Entry 8XKS (electron microscopy, 3.20 A resolution); this record covers chains D and G of the 20 polymer chains in the assembly.

# Chain D
Name: AAA+ ATPase domain-containing protein
From: Chlamydomonas reinhardtii
Reference sequence: A0A2K3DZD9 (A0A2K3DZD9_CHLRE); residues -4 to 1173 here correspond to UniProt positions 1-1178 (UniProt number = residue number + 5)
Chain sequence (1178 residues; numbered -4 to 1173; the number before each row is that of its first residue; numbers below 1 keep their minus sign (Met-4 is residue -4)):
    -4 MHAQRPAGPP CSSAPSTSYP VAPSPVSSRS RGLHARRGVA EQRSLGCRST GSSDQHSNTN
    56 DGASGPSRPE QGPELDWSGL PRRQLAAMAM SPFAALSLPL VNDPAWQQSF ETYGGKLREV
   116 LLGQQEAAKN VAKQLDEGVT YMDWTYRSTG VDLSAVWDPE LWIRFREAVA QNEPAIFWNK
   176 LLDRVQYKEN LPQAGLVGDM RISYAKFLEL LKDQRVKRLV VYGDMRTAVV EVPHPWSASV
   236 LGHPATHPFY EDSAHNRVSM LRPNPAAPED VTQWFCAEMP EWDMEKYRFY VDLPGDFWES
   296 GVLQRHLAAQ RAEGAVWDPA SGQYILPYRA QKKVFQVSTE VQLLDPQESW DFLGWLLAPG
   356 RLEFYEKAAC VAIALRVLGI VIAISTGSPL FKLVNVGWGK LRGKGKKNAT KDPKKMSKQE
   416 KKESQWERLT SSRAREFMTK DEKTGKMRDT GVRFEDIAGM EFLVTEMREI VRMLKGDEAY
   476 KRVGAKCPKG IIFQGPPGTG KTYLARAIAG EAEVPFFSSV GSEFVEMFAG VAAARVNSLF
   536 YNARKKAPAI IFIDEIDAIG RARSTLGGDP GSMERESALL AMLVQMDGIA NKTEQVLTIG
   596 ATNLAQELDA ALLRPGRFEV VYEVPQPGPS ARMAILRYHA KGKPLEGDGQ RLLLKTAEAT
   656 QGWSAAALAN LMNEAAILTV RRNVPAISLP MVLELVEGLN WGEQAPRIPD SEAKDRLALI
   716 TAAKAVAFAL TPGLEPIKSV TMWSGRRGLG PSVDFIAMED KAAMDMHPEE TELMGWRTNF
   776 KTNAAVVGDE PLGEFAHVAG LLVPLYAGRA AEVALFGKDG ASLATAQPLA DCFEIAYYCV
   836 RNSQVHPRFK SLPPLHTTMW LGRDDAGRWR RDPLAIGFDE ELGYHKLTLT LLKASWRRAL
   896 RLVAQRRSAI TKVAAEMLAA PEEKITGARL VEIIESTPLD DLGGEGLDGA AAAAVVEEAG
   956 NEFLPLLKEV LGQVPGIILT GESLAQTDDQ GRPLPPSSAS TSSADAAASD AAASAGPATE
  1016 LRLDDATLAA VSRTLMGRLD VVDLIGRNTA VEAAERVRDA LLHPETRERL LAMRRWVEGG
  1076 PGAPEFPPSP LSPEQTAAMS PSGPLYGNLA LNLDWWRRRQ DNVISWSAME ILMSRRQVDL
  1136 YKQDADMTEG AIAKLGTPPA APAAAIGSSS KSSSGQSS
Not modelled in the structure: -4 to 113, 380-414, 979-1012, 1154-1173

# Chain G
Name: AAA+ ATPase domain-containing protein
From: Chlamydomonas reinhardtii
Reference sequence: A0A2K3DLF7 (A0A2K3DLF7_CHLRE); residue numbers follow UniProt; this construct covers 1-1058
Chain sequence (1058 residues; numbered 1 to 1058; the number before each row is that of its first residue):
     1 MQRRWSRAAN VRTLATSRGE QPQDSGPSTS GRAELPLDSG IGKLISTTAK AIGLVGLMAV
    61 AVLSGPTRAA HARDRLSAQP AAEALIHHQQ PYQQPHHHQQ QHRSAGAVAN PVLSDLAAAP
   121 ATLEPATLEP ATSTTSALTP VEAAYSAYLR RIAEAYLAEH PQMAAPEHAA HVARVVRSRA
   181 LGTPLSFDEL MRSAVPAPGE VPNRNSRGQV AEQVRAILDQ YDREDFDLGI KQFMLEAKVK
   241 AKLEAASRGT SRDRAAPKDY EEALAAELFA AEEGAAPKEK AKTEDMVDDA FTTEVVEEAM
   301 ALFGDANSVK TAWRTQEVLR ELSYTQLWAL VGEGHVARVR FYGPEKNKVM ATTRASAPGG
   361 ERLCKVVLPP DPELLDHLVS NGVVVDTGVT EDDRLRASLL VQMLRYTVPF MVISGLFWMI
   421 HTWILDPLPN KFRRQEFIRY RREMLHVASK LNFRTPAREV RIDTGSPDFI KWDDINGIDE
   481 VKKEINEIIE YLRNPALLRS RGVARIGGVL LAGAPGTGKT LLAKAIAAEG GVRMFTCSGT
   541 DFYDVYSGVG ARRVRETFDR LRNAAPAILF IDEFDAMGAA RGAQASGDES ASIINELLVQ
   601 MDGFEDNRGI VVLGATNRPG AIDSALIRPG RFDRIIYMPL PDALGRAKIM QVHARNKAVD
   661 PNINWYEVAR AMAGFTGADV MGLMARAARM AARQGRHAIT EDDIYAAMEN KTMEATLEAS
   721 TAGDGGGLVG GEGVEGSPDP IPPQLRRAVS VYEAGKALLA YITPDYEEIA RVSVCPLNVL
   781 TGFTLFVEDE DKNVNAILTR SELEGRMVVH LAGRCAEKLV MGEGQMTGMG SPDLFHANLI
   841 AREMIMSMGM GRRTGPIDLL RVAATSEAAS GADTLRAGPA AADGDPFYYH TTDMSTEQAR
   901 VALAEVVELL DAAEAKAMYG LAINWRALQA LTQALLDRGT ITGKEVAHIL ESNGVIHFPD
   961 PYTTGFGWDP DGSLRYPFKP DTPPEGGSGG GGAAAEGSAP QTPDLSGARG KTWFAGTAYD
  1021 APRNADGTFK HGWHWNMPFS VKTELPDWYK KEVERYSY
Not modelled in the structure: 1-141, 223-280, 458-469, 641-737, 867-882, 972-1031

# Chain D / chain G interface
Residue-residue contacts (313):
  Glu132(D) - Arg340(G)  salt bridge
  Tyr136(D) - Arg340(G)
  Tyr136(D) - Tyr342(G)  hydrophobic
  Tyr136(D) - Met350(G)
  Asp138(D) - Arg340(G)
  Asp138(D) - Val389(G)
  Tyr141(D) - Glu391(G)
  Tyr141(D) - Asp393(G)  hydrogen bond
  Tyr141(D) - Arg396(G)
  Tyr141(D) - Ala397(G)  hydrophobic
  Gly145(D) - Leu400(G)
  Val146(D) - Leu404(G)  hydrophobic
  Asp147(D) - Ala397(G)
  Asp147(D) - Val401(G)
  Ala150(D) - Val401(G)  hydrophobic
  Val151(D) - Val401(G)  hydrophobic
  Val151(D) - Arg405(G)
  Pro154(D) - Tyr342(G)  hydrophobic
  Glu155(D) - Glu321(G)
  Glu155(D) - Met350(G)
  Glu155(D) - Lys365(G)
  Ile158(D) - Met350(G)  hydrophobic
  Ile158(D) - Leu363(G)  hydrophobic
  Arg159(D) - Leu363(G)  hydrogen bond (side chain-backbone)
  Lys175(D) - Glu321(G)  salt bridge
  Asp178(D) - Arg314(G)  salt bridge
  Glu184(D) - Trp313(G)
  Asn185(D) - Trp313(G)  hydrogen bond (backbone-side chain)
  Asn185(D) - Arg314(G)
  Leu186(D) - Trp313(G)  hydrogen bond (backbone-side chain)
  Pro187(D) - Trp313(G)
  Gln188(D) - Trp313(G)
  Ala189(D) - Thr311(G)
  Ala189(D) - Ala312(G)
  Ala189(D) - Trp313(G)  hydrophobic
  Gly190(D) - Thr311(G)
  Arg213(D) - Val318(G)
  Arg213(D) - Leu319(G)
  Met220(D) - Pro370(G)
  His242(D) - Gly304(G)  hydrogen bond (side chain-backbone)
  His242(D) - Asp305(G)  salt bridge
  His242(D) - Ser308(G)  hydrogen bond
  Phe244(D) - Asp305(G)
  Phe244(D) - Ser308(G)
  Pro260(D) - Tyr148(G)
  Pro260(D) - Arg151(G)  hydrogen bond (backbone-side chain)
  Pro260(D) - Ile152(G)  hydrophobic
  Ala261(D) - Tyr148(G)
  Pro263(D) - Arg151(G)
  Glu276(D) - Leu319(G)
  Trp277(D) - Val201(G)  hydrophobic
  Trp277(D) - Pro202(G)
  Trp277(D) - Arg204(G)  hydrogen bond (backbone-side chain)
  Trp277(D) - Thr315(G)
  Trp277(D) - Leu319(G)  hydrophobic
  Asp278(D) - Arg204(G)  salt bridge
  Met279(D) - Val309(G)
  Glu280(D) - Val309(G)
  Glu280(D) - Thr311(G)  hydrogen bond
  Lys281(D) - Thr311(G)
  Arg283(D) - Thr311(G)  hydrogen bond (side chain-backbone)
  Arg283(D) - Trp313(G)
  Trp293(D) - Pro369(G)  hydrophobic
  Trp293(D) - Pro370(G)
  Gln299(D) - Asp371(G)
  Gln299(D) - Pro372(G)
  Gln299(D) - Glu373(G)  hydrogen bond
  Leu302(D) - Tyr324(G)  hydrophobic
  Leu302(D) - Thr325(G)
  Arg306(D) - Trp328(G)
  Arg306(D) - Asp371(G)  salt bridge
  Arg306(D) - Glu373(G)  salt bridge
  Ala310(D) - Leu190(G)  hydrophobic
  Asp313(D) - Arg177(G)  salt bridge
  Asp313(D) - Leu181(G)
  Ala315(D) - Arg177(G)
  Ser316(D) - Arg174(G)
  Ser316(D) - Arg177(G)
  Ser316(D) - Ser178(G)  hydrogen bond
  Gln318(D) - Ser178(G)  hydrogen bond
  Tyr319(D) - Pro184(G)
  Tyr319(D) - Leu185(G)  hydrogen bond (backbone-backbone)
  Tyr319(D) - Leu190(G)  hydrophobic
  Ile320(D) - Ser178(G)
  Ile320(D) - Leu181(G)  hydrophobic
  Ile320(D) - Gly182(G)
  Ile320(D) - Thr183(G)
  Ile320(D) - Pro184(G)  hydrophobic
  Leu321(D) - Gly182(G)
  Leu321(D) - Thr183(G)  hydrogen bond (backbone-backbone)
  Leu321(D) - Leu185(G)  hydrophobic
  Pro322(D) - Leu181(G)
  Tyr323(D) - Tyr148(G)
  Tyr323(D) - Arg179(G)  hydrogen bond (side chain-backbone)
  Tyr323(D) - Ala180(G)
  Tyr323(D) - Leu181(G)  hydrogen bond (backbone-backbone)
  Tyr323(D) - Gly182(G)
  Gln326(D) - Thr183(G)  hydrogen bond
  Thr334(D) - Thr325(G)
  Glu335(D) - Ser323(G)  hydrogen bond
  Glu335(D) - Thr325(G)  hydrogen bond
  Glu335(D) - Gln326(G)
  Val336(D) - Ser323(G)  hydrogen bond (backbone-side chain)
  Val336(D) - Tyr324(G)  hydrogen bond (backbone-backbone)
  Val336(D) - Thr325(G)
  Gln337(D) - Ser323(G)
  Leu338(D) - Val367(G)
  Leu338(D) - Leu368(G)
  Leu338(D) - Pro369(G)
  Asp340(D) - Lys348(G)  salt bridge
  Asp340(D) - Lys365(G)  salt bridge
  Asp340(D) - Val367(G)
  Gln342(D) - Lys348(G)
  Glu343(D) - Lys365(G)  salt bridge
  Phe347(D) - Pro409(G)  hydrophobic
  Leu351(D) - Val412(G)  hydrophobic
  Leu351(D) - Leu416(G)  hydrophobic
  Phe359(D) - Phe417(G)  hydrophobic
  Tyr360(D) - Leu416(G)
  Tyr360(D) - Phe417(G)  hydrophobic
  Ala363(D) - Ile420(G)  hydrophobic
  Ala367(D) - Ile420(G)
  Ala367(D) - Ile424(G)  hydrophobic
  Ala367(D) - Leu425(G)  hydrophobic
  Ile368(D) - Ile424(G)  hydrophobic
  Leu370(D) - Leu425(G)  hydrophobic
  Arg371(D) - Trp423(G)  hydrogen bond (side chain-backbone)
  Arg371(D) - Ile424(G)  hydrogen bond (side chain-backbone)
  Arg371(D) - Pro427(G)
  Arg558(D) - Ala583(G)
  Ser559(D) - Ala583(G)
  Thr560(D) - Gly582(G)
  Thr560(D) - Ala583(G)
  Leu561(D) - Gly582(G)
  Leu561(D) - Ala583(G)
  Gly562(D) - Gly582(G)  hydrogen bond (backbone-backbone)
  Gly562(D) - Ala583(G)
  Gly562(D) - Gln584(G)
  Ser567(D) - Ala583(G)  hydrogen bond (side chain-backbone)
  Met568(D) - Ala585(G)  hydrophobic
  Glu571(D) - Gln584(G)
  Leu575(D) - Thr540(G)
  Leu575(D) - Tyr543(G)
  Leu575(D) - Asp544(G)
  Val579(D) - Asp541(G)
  Arg609(D) - Pro515(G)
  His762(D) - Asn778(G)  hydrogen bond (side chain-backbone)
  Glu764(D) - Val779(G)
  Glu764(D) - Leu780(G)  hydrogen bond (side chain-backbone)
  Glu767(D) - Leu780(G)
  Leu768(D) - Pro740(G)
  Leu768(D) - Ile741(G)  hydrophobic
  Leu768(D) - Pro742(G)
  Leu768(D) - Leu745(G)  hydrophobic
  Leu768(D) - Leu780(G)  hydrophobic
  Trp771(D) - Pro742(G)
  Trp771(D) - Leu745(G)  hydrophobic
  Arg772(D) - Pro740(G)  hydrogen bond (side chain-backbone)
  Arg772(D) - Pro742(G)
  Pro786(D) - Gln744(G)
  Glu789(D) - Thr827(G)
  Glu789(D) - Gly828(G)
  Ser838(D) - Gly828(G)
  Gln839(D) - Ser831(G)  hydrogen bond
  Gln839(D) - Leu834(G)
  Val840(D) - Thr827(G)
  Val840(D) - Gly828(G)
  Lys845(D) - Glu823(G)
  Lys845(D) - Gly824(G)  hydrogen bond (side chain-backbone)
  Lys845(D) - Met826(G)
  Pro848(D) - Asp911(G)
  Pro849(D) - Leu811(G)  hydrophobic
  Pro849(D) - Arg814(G)
  Pro849(D) - Leu834(G)
  Pro849(D) - Asn838(G)  hydrogen bond (backbone-side chain)
  Pro849(D) - Leu910(G)
  Pro849(D) - Asp911(G)
  Pro849(D) - Glu914(G)
  Leu850(D) - Asn838(G)
  Leu850(D) - Arg842(G)
  Leu850(D) - Leu903(G)  hydrophobic
  Leu850(D) - Val906(G)  hydrophobic
  Leu850(D) - Val907(G)  hydrophobic
  Leu850(D) - Leu910(G)  hydrophobic
  His851(D) - Leu834(G)
  His851(D) - Phe835(G)
  His851(D) - Asn838(G)  hydrogen bond (backbone-side chain)
  Met854(D) - Phe835(G)  hydrophobic
  Met854(D) - Asn838(G)
  Met854(D) - Arg842(G)
  Trp855(D) - Phe835(G)
  Leu856(D) - Leu839(G)  hydrophobic
  Leu856(D) - Leu860(G)  hydrophobic
  Leu856(D) - Tyr889(G)
  Gly857(D) - Asp885(G)
  Gly857(D) - Tyr888(G)
  Arg858(D) - Tyr888(G)
  Asp859(D) - Tyr888(G)
  Asp860(D) - Ser866(G)
  Arg865(D) - Tyr888(G)
  Arg865(D) - Tyr889(G)  hydrogen bond (side chain-backbone)
  Arg865(D) - His890(G)
  Asp867(D) - Arg842(G)  salt bridge
  Pro868(D) - Leu860(G)  hydrophobic
  Pro868(D) - Thr891(G)
  Pro868(D) - Met894(G)  hydrophobic
  Leu869(D) - Arg842(G)
  Leu869(D) - Met846(G)  hydrophobic
  Leu869(D) - Met894(G)  hydrophobic
  Leu869(D) - Ala899(G)
  Leu869(D) - Arg900(G)
  Leu869(D) - Ala902(G)  hydrophobic
  Leu869(D) - Leu903(G)  hydrophobic
  Leu869(D) - Val906(G)  hydrophobic
  Ile871(D) - Met894(G)
  Ile871(D) - Ser895(G)
  Ile871(D) - Ala899(G)  hydrophobic
  Ile871(D) - Arg900(G)  hydrogen bond (backbone-side chain)
  Phe873(D) - Leu903(G)  hydrophobic
  Glu876(D) - Arg900(G)  salt bridge
  Arg1028(D) - Gln825(G)  hydrogen bond (backbone-side chain)
  Thr1029(D) - Met821(G)
  Thr1029(D) - Gly822(G)
  Thr1029(D) - Glu823(G)  hydrogen bond (backbone-backbone)
  Thr1029(D) - Gly824(G)  hydrogen bond (backbone-backbone)
  Leu1030(D) - Glu823(G)
  Leu1030(D) - Gly824(G)  hydrogen bond (backbone-backbone)
  Met1031(D) - Gly824(G)
  Gly1032(D) - Gly824(G)
  Gly1032(D) - Gln825(G)
  Arg1051(D) - Glu823(G)
  Arg1064(D) - Leu819(G)  hydrogen bond (side chain-backbone)
  Met1068(D) - Leu819(G)
  Met1068(D) - Val820(G)
  Arg1069(D) - Gln825(G)
  Trp1071(D) - Arg747(G)
  Trp1071(D) - Val751(G)  hydrophobic
  Trp1071(D) - Val820(G)  hydrophobic
  Trp1071(D) - Met821(G)  hydrophobic
  Val1072(D) - Gln744(G)
  Val1072(D) - Arg747(G)  hydrogen bond (backbone-side chain)
  Val1072(D) - Met821(G)  hydrophobic
  Gly1074(D) - Arg747(G)
  Glu1080(D) - Gln929(G)
  Glu1080(D) - Gln933(G)
  Phe1081(D) - Val820(G)  hydrophobic
  Phe1081(D) - Trp925(G)  hydrophobic
  Phe1081(D) - Gln929(G)
  Phe1081(D) - Thr932(G)
  Pro1082(D) - Val820(G)
  Pro1082(D) - Trp925(G)  hydrogen bond (backbone-side chain)
  Pro1083(D) - Trp925(G)  hydrogen bond (backbone-side chain)
  Ser1084(D) - Trp925(G)
  Pro1085(D) - Leu819(G)  hydrophobic
  Pro1085(D) - Ala922(G)  hydrophobic
  Pro1085(D) - Trp925(G)  hydrophobic
  Ser1087(D) - Ala922(G)
  Pro1096(D) - Ile956(G)  hydrophobic
  Ser1097(D) - Ile956(G)
  Tyr1101(D) - His957(G)  hydrogen bond (side chain-backbone)
  Tyr1101(D) - Phe958(G)
  Tyr1101(D) - Pro959(G)
  Leu1104(D) - Lys916(G)  hydrogen bond (backbone-side chain)
  Leu1104(D) - Ile923(G)  hydrophobic
  Leu1104(D) - Phe958(G)  hydrophobic
  Leu1104(D) - Pro959(G)
  Ala1105(D) - Pro959(G)
  Ala1105(D) - Pro961(G)
  Leu1106(D) - Lys916(G)  hydrogen bond (backbone-side chain)
  Asn1107(D) - Glu804(G)
  Leu1108(D) - Glu804(G)  hydrogen bond (backbone-side chain)
  Leu1108(D) - Met807(G)  hydrophobic
  Leu1108(D) - Leu909(G)
  Leu1108(D) - Ala912(G)
  Leu1108(D) - Ala913(G)  hydrophobic
  Leu1108(D) - Lys916(G)
  Trp1111(D) - Ala912(G)
  Trp1111(D) - Lys916(G)
  Trp1111(D) - Tyr919(G)  hydrophobic
  Arg1112(D) - Glu908(G)
  Arg1112(D) - Ala912(G)
  Arg1113(D) - Asp911(G)  salt bridge
  Arg1113(D) - Glu914(G)  salt bridge
  Arg1113(D) - Ala915(G)
  Arg1114(D) - Ala904(G)
  Arg1114(D) - Val907(G)
  Arg1114(D) - Glu908(G)
  Arg1114(D) - Asp911(G)
  Gln1115(D) - Arg852(G)
  Gln1115(D) - Glu908(G)
  Asp1116(D) - Arg853(G)
  Asn1117(D) - Trp1033(G)
  Asn1117(D) - Met1037(G)
  Asn1117(D) - Pro1038(G)
  Asn1117(D) - Phe1039(G)
  Asn1117(D) - Ser1040(G)  hydrogen bond (backbone-backbone)
  Val1118(D) - Ser1040(G)
  Ile1119(D) - Arg900(G)
  Ile1119(D) - Val901(G)  hydrophobic
  Ile1119(D) - Ala904(G)  hydrophobic
  Ile1119(D) - Ser1040(G)  hydrogen bond (backbone-backbone)
  Ile1119(D) - Val1041(G)
  Ile1119(D) - Lys1042(G)  hydrogen bond (backbone-backbone)
  Ser1120(D) - Arg900(G)
  Trp1121(D) - Thr896(G)
  Trp1121(D) - Arg900(G)  hydrogen bond (backbone-side chain)
  Trp1121(D) - Glu1044(G)
  Ser1122(D) - Arg900(G)
  Ala1123(D) - Arg900(G)
  Ala1123(D) - Leu903(G)  hydrophobic
  Ile1126(D) - Arg900(G)
  Ile1126(D) - Ala904(G)  hydrophobic
  Leu1127(D) - Val907(G)  hydrophobic
Other interface residues (no listed pair), chain D (169 interface residues in all): Arg142, Ser149, Arg161, Glu162, Arg179, Gly317, Leu339, Trp350, Ser572, Ala605, Pro610, Thr773, Ser846, Arg866, Gly872, Glu1073, Ser1095, Gly1102
Other interface residues (no listed pair), chain G (173 interface residues in all): Pro196, Glu200, Phe303, Glu317, Arg338, Pro344, Asp386, Ile413, Gly516, Val545, Asp575, Asn617, Val808, Thr865, Phe887, Thr892, Leu928, Leu936, Thr1043

# In short
The interface between chain D and chain G involves 169 residues on one side and 173 on the other; the contacts
include 51 hydrogen bonds and 15 salt bridges. Among the polar pairs are Glu132(D)-Arg340(G),
Lys175(D)-Glu321(G) and Asp178(D)-Arg314(G).
Here chain D is AAA+ ATPase domain-containing protein and chain G is AAA+ ATPase domain-containing protein,
both from Chlamydomonas reinhardtii. Entry 8XKS (The cryo-EM structure of Orf2971-FtsHi motor complex) was
determined by electron microscopy.
